Entry 9GKH (X-ray diffraction, 1.70 A resolution); this record covers chain A.

[Chain A]
Name: Putative F420-dependent oxidoreductase
UniProt: A0A561UC02 (A0A561UC02_9ACTN); residues 21-308 here correspond to UniProt positions 1-288 (UniProt number = residue number - 20)
Sequence (308 residues; row label = number of the first residue in the row):
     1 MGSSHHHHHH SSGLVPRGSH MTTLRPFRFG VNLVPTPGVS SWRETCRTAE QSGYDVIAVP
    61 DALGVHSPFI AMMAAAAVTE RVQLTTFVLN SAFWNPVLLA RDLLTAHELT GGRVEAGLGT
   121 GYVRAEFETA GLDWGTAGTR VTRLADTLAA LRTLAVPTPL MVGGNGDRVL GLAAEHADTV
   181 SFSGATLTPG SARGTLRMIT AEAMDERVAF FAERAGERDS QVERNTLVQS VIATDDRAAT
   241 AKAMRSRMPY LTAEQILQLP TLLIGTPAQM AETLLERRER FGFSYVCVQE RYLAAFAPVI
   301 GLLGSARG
Not modelled in the structure: 1-24, 187-195, 304-308
Sequence notes: initiating methionine (1); expression tag (2-20); conflict A62 (His42 in A0A561UC02)
What the authors report for this chain:
  - catalytic residues: E126 (proposed by the authors, not directly observed)
  - mutagenesis - Q289A: decreased catalytic activity
  - mutagenesis - Q229A: abolished catalytic activity

[In short]
The paper reports the catalytic residue E126; Q289A reduces catalytic activity.
Chain A is Putative F420-dependent oxidoreductase; the structure, KvPepIH62A mutant,F420-dependent
oxidoreductase, was determined by X-ray diffraction (same publication as 9G64, 9GM0, 9GNC and 9GND).
